PDB entry 9C1K | electron microscopy, 2.68 A resolution | chains 1 and P of the 40 polymer chains in the assembly

# Chain 1 (and P)
Name: Outer capsid glycoprotein VP7
From: Simian rotavirus A strain RRV
Notes: chain P of this document is another copy of the same molecule, construct and numbering; everything in this record applies to it too
Reference sequence: P12476 (VP7_ROTRH); residue numbers follow UniProt; this construct covers 1-326
Amino-acid sequence (326 residues; numbered 1 to 326; the number before each row is that of its first residue):
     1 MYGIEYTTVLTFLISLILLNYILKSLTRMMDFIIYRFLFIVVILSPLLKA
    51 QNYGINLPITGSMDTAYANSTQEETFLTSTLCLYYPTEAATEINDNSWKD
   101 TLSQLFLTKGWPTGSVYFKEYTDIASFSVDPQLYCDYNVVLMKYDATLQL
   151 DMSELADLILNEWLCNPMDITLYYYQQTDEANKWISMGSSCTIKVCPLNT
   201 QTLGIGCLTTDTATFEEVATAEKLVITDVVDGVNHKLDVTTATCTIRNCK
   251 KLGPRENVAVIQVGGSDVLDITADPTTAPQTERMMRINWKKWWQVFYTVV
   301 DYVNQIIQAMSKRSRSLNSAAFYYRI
Unresolved in the structure: 1-50, 315-326
Cystine bridges: C82-C135, C165-C249, C191-C244, C196-C207
Covalently attached groups: N-acetylglucosamine (NAG) linked to N69
Metal / ion sites: Ca2+ site 1: D95 (shared with 3 residues of chain 0); Ca2+ site 2: D151, E154, E222, L224; Ca2+ site 3: Q177, D228, V229, D231 (shared with 1 residue of chain Z); Ca2+ site 4: G206, T214, E216 (shared with 1 residue of chain Z); Ca2+ site 5: D270, T272, D274, T277; Ca2+ site 6: D301 (shared with 4 residues of chain 0)

# Chain 1 / chain P interface
Residue-residue contacts (57):
  Q51(1) - N56(P)
  Q51(1) - L57(P)
  N52(1) - N56(P)  hydrogen bond
  Y53(1) - N52(P)
  G54(1) - L57(P)
  I55(1) - N52(P)
  N56(1) - Q51(P)
  N56(1) - N52(P)  hydrogen bond
  L57(1) - Q51(P)
  L57(1) - L57(P)  hydrophobic
  L57(1) - I59(P)  hydrophobic
  I59(1) - L57(P)  hydrophobic
  T80(1) - N166(P)  hydrogen bond
  C82(1) - P167(P)  hydrophobic
  S103(1) - L172(P)
  S103(1) - Y173(P)  hydrogen bond
  T113(1) - Y173(P)
  G114(1) - Y173(P)
  V116(1) - Y173(P)  hydrogen bond (backbone-side chain)
  Y117(1) - P167(P)  hydrogen bond (side chain-backbone)
  Y117(1) - M168(P)  hydrophobic
  Y117(1) - D169(P)
  Y117(1) - Y173(P)  hydrophobic
  Y117(1) - Y175(P)  hydrogen bond
  K119(1) - P167(P)
  Y134(1) - C165(P)
  Y134(1) - N166(P)
  Y134(1) - P167(P)
  Y134(1) - R247(P)  hydrogen bond
  C135(1) - N166(P)
  C135(1) - P167(P)  hydrophobic
  D136(1) - N166(P)
  L164(1) - R313(P)
  C165(1) - Y134(P)
  C165(1) - R313(P)  hydrogen bond (backbone-side chain)
  N166(1) - T80(P)  hydrogen bond
  N166(1) - Y134(P)
  N166(1) - C135(P)
  N166(1) - D136(P)
  N166(1) - R313(P)  hydrogen bond
  P167(1) - C82(P)  hydrophobic
  P167(1) - Y117(P)  hydrogen bond (backbone-side chain)
  P167(1) - K119(P)
  P167(1) - Y134(P)
  P167(1) - C135(P)  hydrophobic
  M168(1) - Y117(P)  hydrophobic
  D169(1) - Y117(P)
  L172(1) - D100(P)
  Y173(1) - S103(P)
  Y173(1) - T113(P)  hydrogen bond (side chain-backbone)
  Y173(1) - G114(P)
  Y173(1) - V116(P)  hydrogen bond (side chain-backbone)
  Y175(1) - Y117(P)  hydrogen bond
  R247(1) - Y134(P)  hydrogen bond
  R313(1) - L164(P)
  R313(1) - C165(P)  hydrogen bond (side chain-backbone)
  R313(1) - N166(P)  hydrogen bond
Also at the interface, not in a pair above, chain 1 (35 interface residues in all): P58, K99, D100, F118, D130
Also at the interface, not in a pair above, chain P (34 interface residues in all): Y53, G54, P58, K99, S115, Q132

# In short
The interface between chain 1 and chain P involves 35 residues on one side and 34 on the other, with 18
hydrogen bonds. Polar contacts include N52(1)-N56(P), T80(1)-N166(P) and S103(1)-Y173(P). Covalently linked
N-acetylglucosamine: at N69(1).
Chain 1 and chain P are both Outer capsid glycoprotein VP7 (Simian rotavirus A strain RRV); the structure,
Rhesus rotavirus (empty structure at 2.68 Angstrom resolution), was determined by electron microscopy.
